5J4X - chains A and B of the 4 polymer chains in the assembly; structure by X-ray diffraction, 1.65 A resolution.

Chain A:
Protein: Agglutinin alpha chain
Source organism: Artocarpus integer
Reference sequence: P18670 (LECA_ARTIN); numbering as in UniProt (aligned over 1-133)
Sequence (133 residues; row label = number of the first residue in the row):
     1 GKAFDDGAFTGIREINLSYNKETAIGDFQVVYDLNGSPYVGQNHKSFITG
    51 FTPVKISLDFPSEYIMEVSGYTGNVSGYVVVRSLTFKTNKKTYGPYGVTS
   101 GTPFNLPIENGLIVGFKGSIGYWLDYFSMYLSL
UniProt features mapped onto this chain:
  - region: Val68 to Asn89 (IgA-binding)
  - glycosylation (N-linked (GlcNAc...) asparagine): Asn43, Asn74

Chain B:
Protein: Agglutinin beta-3 chain
Source organism: Artocarpus integer
Reference sequence: P18673 (LECB3_ARTIN); residue numbers follow UniProt; this construct covers 2-20
Sequence (19 residues; row label = number of the first residue in the row):
     2 EQSGISQTVIVGPWGAKVS
Unresolved in the structure: 2, 19-20

Chain A / chain B interface:
Contacting residue pairs (26):
  Ala8(A) - Thr9(B)
  Thr72(A) - Gly16(B)
  Val79(A) - Gly16(B)
  Val79(A) - Ala17(B)
  Val81(A) - Trp15(B)
  Phe104(A) - Trp15(B)
  Leu106(A) - Val12(B)  hydrophobic
  Asp125(A) - Gly16(B)
  Asp125(A) - Ala17(B)  hydrogen bond (backbone-backbone)
  Tyr126(A) - Trp15(B)
  Tyr126(A) - Ala17(B)
  Phe127(A) - Pro14(B)
  Phe127(A) - Trp15(B)  hydrogen bond (backbone-backbone)
  Ser128(A) - Ile11(B)
  Ser128(A) - Val12(B)
  Ser128(A) - Gly13(B)
  Ser128(A) - Pro14(B)
  Met129(A) - Ile11(B)
  Met129(A) - Val12(B)  hydrogen bond (backbone-backbone)
  Met129(A) - Trp15(B)  hydrophobic
  Tyr130(A) - Thr9(B)
  Tyr130(A) - Val10(B)
  Tyr130(A) - Ile11(B)  hydrophobic
  Leu131(A) - Thr9(B)
  Leu131(A) - Val10(B)  hydrogen bond (backbone-backbone)
  Leu131(A) - Val12(B)  hydrophobic
Also at the interface, not in a pair above, chain A (15 interface residues in all): Val114, Lys117

Overview:
Chain A and chain B form an interface of 15 and 9 residues respectively, with 4 hydrogen bonds. Main-chain
hydrogen bonds include Asp125(A)-Ala17(B), Phe127(A)-Trp15(B) and Met129(A)-Val12(B).
Here chain A is Agglutinin alpha chain and chain B is Agglutinin beta-3 chain, both from Artocarpus integer.
Entry 5J4X (Structure of tetrameric jacalin complexed with Gal beta-(1,3) Gal-beta-OMe) was determined by
X-ray diffraction, deposited together with 5J4T.
